2BH4 - chain X; structure by X-ray diffraction, 1.55 A resolution.

[Chain X]
Protein: Cytochrome C-550
Source organism: Paracoccus versutus
UniProt: Q00499 (C550_PARVE); residues 1-134 here correspond to UniProt positions 21-154 (UniProt number = residue number + 20)
Chain sequence (134 residues; numbered 1 to 134; the number before each row is that of its first residue):
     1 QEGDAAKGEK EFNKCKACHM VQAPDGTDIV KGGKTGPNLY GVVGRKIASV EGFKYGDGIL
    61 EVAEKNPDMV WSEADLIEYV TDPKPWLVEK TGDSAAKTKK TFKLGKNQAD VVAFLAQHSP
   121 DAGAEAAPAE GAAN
Not modelled in the structure: 1, 124-134
Differences from the reference sequence: engineered mutation Lys100 (Met120 in Q00499)
UniProt features mapped onto this chain:
  - binding site (heme c): Cys15, Cys18, His19
  - modified residue: Gln1 (Pyrrolidone carboxylic acid)
Covalently attached groups: heme c (HEC) linked to Cys15, Cys18
Ion coordination: heme c Fe: His19, Lys100
Ligand contacts: heme c (HEC): Lys14, His19, Thr35, Gly36, Pro37, Leu39, Val42, Arg45, Ile47, Ala48, Val50, Phe53, Tyr55, Gly56, Ile59, Trp71, Leu76, Tyr79, Val80, Thr98, Lys99, Lys100, Phe102, Leu104, Val111, Leu115
From the paper describing this entry:
  - heme c coordination: Lys100
  - conformationally variable residues (loop rearrangement, side-chain flip): Lys97 to Thr101

[In short]
Covalently linked heme c: at Cys15. His19 and Lys100 coordinate a heme c Fe ion. UniProt lists 3 heme
c-binding residues. The paper reports heme c coordination by Lys100; conformational variability at Lys97.
Chain X is Cytochrome C-550 (Paracoccus versutus); the structure, X-ray structure of the M100K variant of
ferric cyt c-550 from Paracoccus versutus, was determined by X-ray diffraction (same publication as 2BGV and
2BH5).
